Entry 8OVW (electron microscopy, 3.40 A resolution); this record covers chains I and K of the 17 polymer chains in the assembly.

== Chain I ==
Protein: Inner kinetochore subunit CTF3
Source organism: Saccharomyces cerevisiae
UniProt: Q12748 (CENPI_YEAST); residues 1-733 here = UniProt positions 1-733
Chain sequence (733 residues; each row starts with the number of its first residue):
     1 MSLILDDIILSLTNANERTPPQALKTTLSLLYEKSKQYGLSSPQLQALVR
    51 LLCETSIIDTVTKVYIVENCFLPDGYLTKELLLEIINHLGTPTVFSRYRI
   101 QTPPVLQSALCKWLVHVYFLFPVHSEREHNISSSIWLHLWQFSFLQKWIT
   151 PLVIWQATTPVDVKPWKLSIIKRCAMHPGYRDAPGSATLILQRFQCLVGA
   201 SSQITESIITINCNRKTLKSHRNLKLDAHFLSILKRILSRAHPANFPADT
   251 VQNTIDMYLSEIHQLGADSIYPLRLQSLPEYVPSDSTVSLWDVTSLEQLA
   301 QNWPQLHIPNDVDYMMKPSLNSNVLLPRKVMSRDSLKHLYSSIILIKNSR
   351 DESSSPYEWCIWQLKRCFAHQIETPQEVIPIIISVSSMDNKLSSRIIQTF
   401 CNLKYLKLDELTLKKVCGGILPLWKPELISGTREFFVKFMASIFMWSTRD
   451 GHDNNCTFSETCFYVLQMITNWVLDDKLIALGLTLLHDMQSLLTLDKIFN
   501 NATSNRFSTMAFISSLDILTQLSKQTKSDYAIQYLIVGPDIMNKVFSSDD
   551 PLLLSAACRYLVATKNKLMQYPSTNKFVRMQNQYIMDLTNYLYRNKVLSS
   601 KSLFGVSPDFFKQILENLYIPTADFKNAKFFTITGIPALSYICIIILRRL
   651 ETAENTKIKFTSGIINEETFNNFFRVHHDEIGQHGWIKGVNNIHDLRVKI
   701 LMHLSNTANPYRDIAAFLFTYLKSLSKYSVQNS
Unresolved in the structure: 1, 14-24, 118-129, 268-284, 319-327, 730-733
UniProt features mapped onto this chain:
  - modified residue: Ser2 (N-acetylserine)

== Chain K ==
Protein: Inner kinetochore subunit MCM22
Source organism: Saccharomyces cerevisiae
UniProt: P47167 (CENPK_YEAST); residue numbers follow UniProt; this construct covers 1-239
Chain sequence (239 residues; row label = number of the first residue in the row):
     1 MDVEKDVLDVYIKNLENQIGNKRYFLKQAQGAIDEITKRSLDTEGKPVNS
    51 EVFTELLRKPMFFSERADPIGFSLTSNFLSLRAQSSSEWLSLMNDQSVDQ
   101 KAMLLLQNNINSDLKELLRKLQHQMTIMDSKKQDHAHIRTRKARNKELWD
   151 SLADFLKGYLVPNLDDNDESIDSLTNEVMLLMKRLIEHDLNLTLNDFSSK
   201 TIPIYRLLLRANIITVIEGSTNPGTKYIKLIDFNETSLT
Unresolved in the structure: 1-4, 61-68, 131-136, 238-239

== How chain I and chain K interact ==
Contacting residue pairs - 68 pairs, chain I then chain K:
  Thr93(I) - Arg210(K)
  Val94(I) - Arg210(K)
  Phe95(I) - Tyr159(K)  hydrogen bond (backbone-side chain)
  Phe95(I) - Leu160(K)  hydrophobic
  Phe95(I) - Asn163(K)  hydrogen bond (backbone-side chain)
  Phe95(I) - Leu164(K)  hydrophobic
  Phe95(I) - Pro203(K)
  Phe95(I) - Ile204(K)
  Phe95(I) - Leu207(K)  hydrophobic
  Ser96(I) - Tyr159(K)
  His138(I) - Ala211(K)
  His138(I) - Ile213(K)
  Gln141(I) - Arg210(K)  hydrogen bond (side chain-backbone)
  Gln141(I) - Ala211(K)
  Gln141(I) - Asn212(K)  hydrogen bond
  Lys164(I) - Phe233(K)  hydrogen bond (side chain-backbone)
  Lys164(I) - Glu235(K)
  Pro165(I) - Glu235(K)
  Pro165(I) - Ser237(K)
  Trp166(I) - Ile231(K)  hydrophobic
  Trp166(I) - Asp232(K)
  Trp166(I) - Phe233(K)  hydrophobic
  Ser169(I) - Ile231(K)
  Ile170(I) - Asn212(K)
  Arg173(I) - Asn212(K)
  Ser201(I) - Ser237(K)
  Ser202(I) - Ser237(K)  hydrogen bond (side chain-backbone)
  Asp285(I) - Arg141(K)  salt bridge
  Leu296(I) - Glu116(K)
  Glu297(I) - Lys120(K)  salt bridge
  Leu299(I) - Leu117(K)  hydrophobic
  Ala300(I) - Gln124(K)
  Trp303(I) - Leu117(K)  hydrophobic
  Trp303(I) - Leu121(K)  hydrophobic
  His338(I) - Ile110(K)
  Leu339(I) - Ile110(K)  hydrophobic
  Leu339(I) - Asp113(K)
  Leu339(I) - Leu114(K)  hydrophobic
  Ser342(I) - Leu114(K)
  Ser387(I) - Met103(K)
  Met388(I) - Gln107(K)
  Asn454(I) - Glu88(K)  hydrogen bond
  Phe463(I) - Met93(K)  hydrophobic
  Tyr464(I) - Gln96(K)
  Asn500(I) - Phe78(K)
  Asn501(I) - Phe78(K)
  Ala502(I) - Leu74(K)  hydrophobic
  Ala502(I) - Phe78(K)
  Ser504(I) - Phe78(K)
  Ser504(I) - Leu81(K)
  Ser504(I) - Arg82(K)
  Arg506(I) - Arg82(K)
  Arg506(I) - Ser85(K)
  Phe507(I) - Ser85(K)
  Phe507(I) - Glu88(K)
  Phe507(I) - Trp89(K)
  Met510(I) - Trp89(K)  hydrophobic
  Asp549(I) - Phe78(K)
  Asp549(I) - Arg82(K)
  Ser607(I) - Arg58(K)
  Asp609(I) - Arg58(K)  salt bridge
  Phe610(I) - Leu57(K)
  Phe610(I) - Arg58(K)
  Phe610(I) - Lys59(K)
  Phe610(I) - Pro60(K)  hydrophobic
  Gln613(I) - Arg58(K)
  Gln613(I) - Pro60(K)
  Ile614(I) - Pro60(K)  hydrophobic
Other interface residues (no listed pair), chain I (52 interface residues in all): Tyr98, Gln301, Ile346, Ser384, Lys414, Gly418, Glu460, Thr503, Pro551, Gly605, Val606
Other interface residues (no listed pair), chain K (45 interface residues in all): Asn77, Gln84, Ser86, Leu92, Asn234

== Summary ==
52 residues of chain I and 45 residues of chain K are in contact, with 7 hydrogen bonds and 3 salt bridges.
Polar contacts include Asp285(I)-Arg141(K), Glu297(I)-Lys120(K) and Asp609(I)-Arg58(K).
Chain I is Inner kinetochore subunit CTF3 and chain K is Inner kinetochore subunit MCM22, both from
Saccharomyces cerevisiae; the structure, Cryo-EM structure of CBF1-CCAN bound topologically to centromeric
DNA, was determined by electron microscopy together with 8OVX, 8OW0 and 8OW1 from the same study.
